5IPL - chains C and D of the 9 polymer chains in the assembly; structure by X-ray diffraction, 3.60 A resolution.

Chain C:
Name: DNA-directed RNA polymerase subunit beta
From: Escherichia coli
Notes: EC 2.7.7.6
Reference sequence: P0A8V2 (RPOB_ECOLI); residue numbers follow UniProt; this construct covers 1-1342
Sequence (1342 residues; numbered 1 to 1342; the number before each row is that of its first residue):
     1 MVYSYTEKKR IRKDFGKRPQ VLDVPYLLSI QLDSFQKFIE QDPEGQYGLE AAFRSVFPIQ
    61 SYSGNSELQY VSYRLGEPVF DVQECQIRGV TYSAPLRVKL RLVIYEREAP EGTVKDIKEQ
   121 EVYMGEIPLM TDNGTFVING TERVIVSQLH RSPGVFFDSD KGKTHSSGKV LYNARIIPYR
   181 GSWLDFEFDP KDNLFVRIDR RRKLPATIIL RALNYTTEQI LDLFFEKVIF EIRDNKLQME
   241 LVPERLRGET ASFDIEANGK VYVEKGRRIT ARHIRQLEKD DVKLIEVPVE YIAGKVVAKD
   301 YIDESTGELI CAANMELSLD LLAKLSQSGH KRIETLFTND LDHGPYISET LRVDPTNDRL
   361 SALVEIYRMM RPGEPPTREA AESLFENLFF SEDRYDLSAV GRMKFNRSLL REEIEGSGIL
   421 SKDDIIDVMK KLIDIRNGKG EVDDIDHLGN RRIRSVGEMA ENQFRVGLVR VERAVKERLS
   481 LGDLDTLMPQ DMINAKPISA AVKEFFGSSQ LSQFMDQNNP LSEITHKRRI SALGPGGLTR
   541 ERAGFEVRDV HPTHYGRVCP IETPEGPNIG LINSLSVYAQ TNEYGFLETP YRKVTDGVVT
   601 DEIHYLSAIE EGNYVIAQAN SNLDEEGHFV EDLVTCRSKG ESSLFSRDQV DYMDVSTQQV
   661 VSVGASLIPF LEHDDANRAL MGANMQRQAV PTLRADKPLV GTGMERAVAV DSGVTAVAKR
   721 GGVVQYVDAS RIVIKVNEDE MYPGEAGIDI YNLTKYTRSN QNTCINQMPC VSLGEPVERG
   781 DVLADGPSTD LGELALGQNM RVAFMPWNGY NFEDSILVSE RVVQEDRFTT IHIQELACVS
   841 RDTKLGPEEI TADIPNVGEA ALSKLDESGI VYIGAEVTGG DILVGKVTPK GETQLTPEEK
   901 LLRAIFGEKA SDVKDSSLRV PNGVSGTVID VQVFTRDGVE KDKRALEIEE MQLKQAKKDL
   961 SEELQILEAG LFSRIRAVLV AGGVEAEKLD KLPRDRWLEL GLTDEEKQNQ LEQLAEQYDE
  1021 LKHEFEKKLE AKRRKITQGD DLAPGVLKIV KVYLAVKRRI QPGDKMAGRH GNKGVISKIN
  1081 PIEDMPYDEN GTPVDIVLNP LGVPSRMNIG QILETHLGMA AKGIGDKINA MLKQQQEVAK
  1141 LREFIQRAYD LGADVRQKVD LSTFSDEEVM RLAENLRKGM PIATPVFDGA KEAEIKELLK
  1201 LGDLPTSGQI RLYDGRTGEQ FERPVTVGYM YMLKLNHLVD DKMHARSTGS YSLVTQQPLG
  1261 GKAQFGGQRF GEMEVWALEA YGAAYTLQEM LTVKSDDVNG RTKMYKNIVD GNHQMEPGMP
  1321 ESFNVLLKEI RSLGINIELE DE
Disordered / not traced: 1-2
Ion coordination: Mg2+: Glu-813 (together with diphosphate) (shared with Asp-460(D) of chain D)
UniProt features mapped onto this chain:
  - modified residue (N6-acetyllysine): Lys-1022, Lys-1200
From the paper describing this entry:
  - binding site for diphosphate: Arg-1106

Chain D:
Name: DNA-directed RNA polymerase subunit beta'
From: Escherichia coli
Notes: EC 2.7.7.6
Reference sequence: P0A8T7 (RPOC_ECOLI); numbering as in UniProt (aligned over 1-1407)
Sequence (1407 residues; each row starts with the number of its first residue):
     1 MKDLLKFLKA QTKTEEFDAI KIALASPDMI RSWSFGEVKK PETINYRTFK PERDGLFCAR
    61 IFGPVKDYEC LCGKYKRLKH RGVICEKCGV EVTQTKVRRE RMGHIELASP TAHIWFLKSL
   121 PSRIGLLLDM PLRDIERVLY FESYVVIEGG MTNLERQQIL TEEQYLDALE EFGDEFDAKM
   181 GAEAIQALLK SMDLEQECEQ LREELNETNS ETKRKKLTKR IKLLEAFVQS GNKPEWMILT
   241 VLPVLPPDLR PLVPLDGGRF ATSDLNDLYR RVINRNNRLK RLLDLAAPDI IVRNEKRMLQ
   301 EAVDALLDNG RRGRAITGSN KRPLKSLADM IKGKQGRFRQ NLLGKRVDYS GRSVITVGPY
   361 LRLHQCGLPK KMALELFKPF IYGKLELRGL ATTIKAAKKM VEREEAVVWD ILDEVIREHP
   421 VLLNRAPTLH RLGIQAFEPV LIEGKAIQLH PLVCAAYNAD FDGDQMAVHV PLTLEAQLEA
   481 RALMMSTNNI LSPANGEPII VPSQDVVLGL YYMTRDCVNA KGEGMVLTGP KEAERLYRSG
   541 LASLHARVKV RITEYEKDAN GELVAKTSLK DTTVGRAILW MIVPKGLPYS IVNQALGKKA
   601 ISKMLNTCYR ILGLKPTVIF ADQIMYTGFA YAARSGASVG IDDMVIPEKK HEIISEAEAE
   661 VAEIQEQFQS GLVTAGERYN KVIDIWAAAN DRVSKAMMDN LQTETVINRD GQEEKQVSFN
   721 SIYMMADSGA RGSAAQIRQL AGMRGLMAKP DGSIIETPIT ANFREGLNVL QYFISTHGAR
   781 KGLADTALKT ANSGYLTRRL VDVAQDLVVT EDDCGTHEGI MMTPVIEGGD VKEPLRDRVL
   841 GRVTAEDVLK PGTADILVPR NTLLHEQWCD LLEENSVDAV KVRSVVSCDT DFGVCAHCYG
   901 RDLARGHIIN KGEAIGVIAA QSIGEPGTQL TMRTFHIGGA ASRAAAESSI QVKNKGSIKL
   961 SNVKSVVNSS GKLVITSRNT ELKLIDEFGR TKESYKVPYG AVLAKGDGEQ VAGGETVANW
  1021 DPHTMPVITE VSGFVRFTDM IDGQTITRQT DELTGLSSLV VLDSAERTAG GKDLRPALKI
  1081 VDAQGNDVLI PGTDMPAQYF LPGKAIVQLE DGVQISSGDT LARIPQESGG TKDITGGLPR
  1141 VADLFEARRP KEPAILAEIS GIVSFGKETK GKRRLVITPV DGSDPYEEMI PKWRQLNVFE
  1201 GERVERGDVI SDGPEAPHDI LRLRGVHAVT RYIVNEVQDV YRLQGVKIND KHIEVIVRQM
  1261 LRKATIVNAG SSDFLEGEQV EYSRVKIANR ELEANGKVGA TYSRDLLGIT KASLATESFI
  1321 SAASFQETTR VLTEAAVAGK RDELRGLKEN VIVGRLIPAG TGYAYHQDRM RRRAAGEAPA
  1381 APQVTAEDAS ASLAELLNAG LGGSDNE
Disordered / not traced: 1-14, 943-1131, 1377-1407
Ion coordination: Zn2+ site 1: Cys-70, Cys-72, Cys-85, Cys-88; Mg2+ site 1: Asp-460 (together with diphosphate) (shared with Glu-813(C) of chain C); Mg2+ site 2: Asp-460, Asp-462, Asp-464 (shared with 1 residue of chain 3); Zn2+ site 2: Cys-814, Cys-888, Cys-895
Small-molecule neighbours: diphosphate (DPO): Asp-460, Arg-731, Arg-933, His-936, Ile-937
UniProt features mapped onto this chain:
  - binding site (Zn(2+)): Cys-70, Cys-72, Cys-85, Cys-88, Cys-814, Cys-888, Cys-895, Cys-898
  - binding site (Mg(2+)): Asp-460, Asp-462, Asp-464
  - modified residue: Lys-983 (N6-acetyllysine)
From the paper describing this entry:
  - Mg2+ coordination: Asp-460
  - binding site for diphosphate: Asp-460, Arg-731, Arg-933, His-936
  - binding site for nascent RNA 4-mer: His-936
  - catalytic residues: His-936 (citing earlier work)
  - conformationally variable residues (helix shift): Asp-785 to Lys-789

Chain C / chain D interface:
Contacting residue pairs (370):
  Phe-545(C) / Ala-784(D)
  Phe-545(C) / Asp-785(D)
  Phe-545(C) / Leu-788(D)  hydrophobic
  Arg-548(C) / Arg-780(D)  hydrogen bond (backbone-side chain)
  Arg-548(C) / Leu-788(D)
  Asp-549(C) / Pro-750(D)
  Asp-549(C) / Lys-781(D)
  Val-550(C) / Phe-773(D)  hydrophobic
  Val-550(C) / Thr-776(D)
  Val-550(C) / His-777(D)  hydrogen bond (backbone-side chain)
  Val-550(C) / Arg-780(D)
  His-551(C) / Phe-773(D)
  Tyr-555(C) / Val-769(D)
  Tyr-555(C) / Leu-770(D)
  Tyr-555(C) / Phe-773(D)  hydrophobic
  Cys-559(C) / Arg-780(D)
  Pro-560(C) / Thr-776(D)
  Pro-560(C) / Arg-780(D)  hydrogen bond (backbone-side chain)
  Ile-561(C) / Tyr-772(D)  hydrophobic
  Thr-563(C) / Arg-780(D)
  Glu-565(C) / Leu-783(D)
  Glu-565(C) / Ala-787(D)
  Gly-566(C) / Ala-787(D)
  Ile-569(C) / Leu-783(D)  hydrophobic
  Ile-569(C) / Ala-784(D)
  Asn-573(C) / Arg-780(D)
  Gln-618(C) / Val-769(D)
  Gln-618(C) / Leu-770(D)
  Asn-620(C) / Asn-768(D)
  Ser-642(C) / Leu-770(D)
  Thr-657(C) / Val-769(D)
  Val-660(C) / Val-769(D)  hydrophobic
  Val-660(C) / Phe-773(D)  hydrophobic
  Leu-671(C) / Tyr-772(D)
  Glu-672(C) / Gly-766(D)
  Glu-672(C) / Leu-767(D)  hydrogen bond (backbone-backbone)
  His-673(C) / Phe-763(D)  hydrogen bond (side chain-backbone)
  His-673(C) / Arg-764(D)  hydrogen bond (side chain-backbone)
  His-673(C) / Glu-765(D)
  His-673(C) / Gly-766(D)  hydrogen bond (side chain-backbone)
  Asp-674(C) / Phe-763(D)
  Asp-674(C) / Tyr-772(D)  hydrogen bond (backbone-side chain)
  Asp-675(C) / Phe-763(D)
  Asp-675(C) / Tyr-772(D)  hydrogen bond (backbone-side chain)
  Ala-676(C) / Tyr-772(D)  hydrogen bond (backbone-side chain)
  Asn-677(C) / Ala-779(D)
  Asn-677(C) / Leu-783(D)
  Asn-677(C) / His-936(D)
  Arg-678(C) / His-936(D)
  Ala-679(C) / Tyr-772(D)
  Leu-680(C) / Leu-783(D)  hydrophobic
  Met-681(C) / His-936(D)
  Phe-804(C) / Ala-637(D)
  Phe-804(C) / Ser-638(D)  hydrogen bond (backbone-side chain)
  Met-805(C) / Ala-633(D)
  Met-805(C) / Ala-637(D)
  Pro-806(C) / Asp-505(D)
  Pro-806(C) / Ala-632(D)
  Pro-806(C) / Ala-633(D)
  Pro-806(C) / Ala-637(D)
  Trp-807(C) / Ala-633(D)  hydrophobic
  Asn-808(C) / Pro-359(D)
  Asn-808(C) / Phe-629(D)
  Asn-808(C) / Ala-633(D)
  Gly-809(C) / Val-357(D)
  Gly-809(C) / Pro-359(D)
  Gly-809(C) / Phe-629(D)
  Tyr-810(C) / Val-357(D)
  Tyr-810(C) / Pro-359(D)
  Asn-811(C) / Asp-505(D)
  Phe-812(C) / Val-357(D)  hydrophobic
  Phe-812(C) / Ser-503(D)
  Phe-812(C) / Gln-504(D)
  Phe-812(C) / Asp-505(D)
  Phe-812(C) / Phe-629(D)  hydrophobic
  Glu-813(C) / Asp-460(D)
  Glu-813(C) / Phe-461(D)  hydrogen bond (backbone-backbone)
  Glu-813(C) / Gln-504(D)
  Glu-813(C) / Arg-731(D)  salt bridge
  Ser-815(C) / Val-357(D)
  Ser-815(C) / Phe-461(D)
  Arg-841(C) / Asp-256(D)
  Arg-841(C) / Gly-257(D)
  Lys-844(C) / Arg-47(D)
  Lys-844(C) / Thr-48(D)
  Lys-844(C) / Phe-49(D)
  Glu-892(C) / Lys-76(D)  salt bridge
  Glu-892(C) / Arg-77(D)  salt bridge
  Gln-894(C) / Tyr-68(D)
  Gln-894(C) / Glu-69(D)  hydrogen bond
  Gln-894(C) / Lys-76(D)
  Gln-894(C) / Arg-77(D)
  Gln-1061(C) / Lys-445(D)
  Pro-1062(C) / Ala-446(D)
  Gly-1063(C) / Val-354(D)
  Gly-1063(C) / Ala-446(D)
  Lys-1065(C) / Asp-462(D)
  Lys-1073(C) / Asp-462(D)
  Gly-1074(C) / Phe-461(D)
  Val-1075(C) / Val-354(D)  hydrophobic
  Val-1075(C) / Phe-461(D)  hydrogen bond (backbone-backbone)
  Val-1075(C) / Asp-462(D)
  Val-1075(C) / Gly-463(D)
  Ile-1076(C) / Thr-356(D)  hydrogen bond (backbone-side chain)
  Ser-1077(C) / Thr-356(D)
  Ser-1077(C) / Val-357(D)
  Asn-1099(C) / Asp-505(D)  hydrogen bond
  Pro-1100(C) / Ala-637(D)
  Pro-1100(C) / Val-639(D)  hydrophobic
  Pro-1100(C) / Met-725(D)
  Leu-1101(C) / Gln-504(D)
  Leu-1101(C) / Asp-505(D)
  Leu-1101(C) / Leu-508(D)  hydrophobic
  Leu-1101(C) / Met-725(D)  hydrophobic
  Leu-1101(C) / Arg-731(D)
  Pro-1104(C) / Met-725(D)  hydrophobic
  Pro-1104(C) / Gln-736(D)
  Pro-1104(C) / Leu-740(D)
  Ser-1105(C) / Arg-731(D)
  Ser-1105(C) / Gln-736(D)
  Arg-1106(C) / Arg-731(D)
  Met-1107(C) / Gln-736(D)
  Met-1107(C) / Gln-739(D)
  Met-1107(C) / Leu-740(D)  hydrophobic
  Met-1107(C) / Phe-763(D)  hydrophobic
  Ile-1109(C) / Met-644(D)  hydrophobic
  Ile-1112(C) / Val-639(D)
  Ile-1112(C) / Ile-641(D)  hydrophobic
  Leu-1113(C) / Ile-641(D)  hydrophobic
  His-1116(C) / Gly-640(D)
  His-1116(C) / Ile-641(D)  hydrogen bond (side chain-backbone)
  Phe-1187(C) / Leu-767(D)
  Phe-1187(C) / Val-769(D)  hydrophobic
  Phe-1187(C) / Tyr-772(D)  hydrophobic
  Glu-1192(C) / Ile-641(D)
  Glu-1192(C) / Arg-764(D)  salt bridge
  Lys-1196(C) / Asp-642(D)  salt bridge
  Ser-1207(C) / Asp-642(D)
  Gln-1209(C) / Gly-640(D)
  Glu-1219(C) / Arg-634(D)  salt bridge
  Phe-1221(C) / Ala-633(D)
  Phe-1221(C) / Arg-634(D)
  Phe-1221(C) / Gly-636(D)
  Glu-1222(C) / Tyr-512(D)  hydrogen bond
  Glu-1222(C) / Tyr-537(D)  hydrogen bond
  Glu-1222(C) / Arg-634(D)  hydrogen bond (backbone-backbone)
  Glu-1222(C) / Ser-635(D)
  Arg-1223(C) / Ser-635(D)  hydrogen bond (backbone-backbone)
  Arg-1223(C) / Gly-636(D)
  Arg-1223(C) / Ala-637(D)
  Arg-1223(C) / Phe-719(D)  hydrogen bond (side chain-backbone)
  Arg-1223(C) / Ser-721(D)  hydrogen bond
  Arg-1223(C) / Met-724(D)
  Pro-1224(C) / Gly-636(D)
  Val-1225(C) / Gly-636(D)
  Val-1225(C) / Ser-638(D)
  Thr-1226(C) / Ser-638(D)  hydrogen bond (backbone-side chain)
  Thr-1226(C) / Val-639(D)  hydrogen bond (side chain-backbone)
  Thr-1226(C) / Gly-640(D)  hydrogen bond (side chain-backbone)
  Val-1239(C) / Ser-353(D)
  Val-1239(C) / Lys-445(D)
  Val-1239(C) / Ala-446(D)
  Asp-1240(C) / Lys-445(D)
  Lys-1242(C) / Arg-352(D)
  Lys-1242(C) / Val-354(D)
  Lys-1242(C) / Gln-465(D)
  Met-1243(C) / Arg-352(D)
  Met-1243(C) / Ser-353(D)
  Met-1243(C) / Met-372(D)  hydrophobic
  Met-1243(C) / Lys-445(D)
  His-1244(C) / Gly-351(D)
  His-1244(C) / Arg-352(D)  hydrogen bond (backbone-backbone)
  His-1244(C) / Met-372(D)
  Ala-1245(C) / Gly-351(D)
  Ala-1245(C) / Met-372(D)  hydrophobic
  Ala-1245(C) / Glu-375(D)
  Arg-1246(C) / Asp-348(D)  salt bridge
  Arg-1246(C) / Tyr-349(D)  hydrogen bond (backbone-backbone)
  Arg-1246(C) / Ser-350(D)  hydrogen bond (backbone-backbone)
  Arg-1246(C) / Glu-375(D)
  Arg-1246(C) / Leu-376(D)
  Ser-1247(C) / Asp-348(D)
  Ser-1247(C) / Tyr-349(D)  hydrogen bond (backbone-backbone)
  Ser-1247(C) / Glu-375(D)  hydrogen bond (side chain-backbone)
  Ser-1247(C) / Leu-376(D)
  Ser-1247(C) / Lys-378(D)
  Thr-1248(C) / Asp-348(D)
  Thr-1248(C) / Tyr-349(D)  hydrogen bond
  Tyr-1251(C) / Asp-348(D)  hydrogen bond
  Leu-1253(C) / Arg-99(D)
  Leu-1253(C) / Val-253(D)  hydrophobic
  Val-1254(C) / Arg-99(D)  hydrogen bond (backbone-side chain)
  Val-1254(C) / Asp-248(D)
  Val-1254(C) / Leu-249(D)  hydrophobic
  Val-1254(C) / Pro-251(D)  hydrophobic
  Thr-1255(C) / Asn-341(D)
  Gln-1256(C) / Arg-99(D)
  Gln-1257(C) / Asn-341(D)
  Gln-1257(C) / Lys-345(D)
  Gln-1257(C) / Arg-346(D)
  Pro-1258(C) / Arg-346(D)
  Pro-1258(C) / Val-347(D)
  Pro-1258(C) / Asp-348(D)
  Leu-1259(C) / Arg-346(D)
  Gly-1260(C) / Arg-346(D)
  Phe-1265(C) / Glu-375(D)
  Gly-1267(C) / Arg-346(D)  hydrogen bond (backbone-side chain)
  Gly-1267(C) / Val-347(D)
  Gly-1267(C) / Ser-350(D)
  Gln-1268(C) / Arg-346(D)
  Gln-1268(C) / Val-347(D)  hydrogen bond (backbone-backbone)
  Gln-1268(C) / Ser-350(D)  hydrogen bond (backbone-side chain)
  Gln-1268(C) / Gly-351(D)
  Gln-1268(C) / Arg-352(D)  hydrogen bond
  Arg-1269(C) / Arg-339(D)  hydrogen bond (side chain-backbone)
  Arg-1269(C) / Gln-340(D)  hydrogen bond (side chain-backbone)
  Arg-1269(C) / Gly-344(D)  hydrogen bond (side chain-backbone)
  Arg-1269(C) / Lys-345(D)
  Arg-1269(C) / Arg-346(D)
  Phe-1270(C) / Gly-344(D)
  Phe-1270(C) / Lys-345(D)  hydrogen bond (backbone-backbone)
  Phe-1270(C) / Val-347(D)  hydrophobic
  Phe-1270(C) / Ile-434(D)  hydrophobic
  Phe-1270(C) / His-469(D)
  Gly-1271(C) / Gly-344(D)
  Glu-1272(C) / Arg-339(D)
  Glu-1272(C) / Leu-343(D)
  Glu-1272(C) / Arg-798(D)  salt bridge
  Met-1273(C) / Thr-428(D)
  Met-1273(C) / Leu-429(D)  hydrophobic
  Glu-1274(C) / Asn-424(D)
  Glu-1274(C) / Thr-428(D)  hydrogen bond
  Glu-1274(C) / Ile-434(D)
  Val-1275(C) / Leu-343(D)
  Trp-1276(C) / Arg-798(D)
  Trp-1276(C) / Val-801(D)
  Trp-1276(C) / Val-917(D)
  Trp-1276(C) / Gln-921(D)  hydrogen bond (backbone-side chain)
  Ala-1277(C) / Thr-428(D)
  Ala-1277(C) / Arg-431(D)
  Ala-1277(C) / Ile-434(D)  hydrophobic
  Ala-1277(C) / Gln-921(D)
  Leu-1278(C) / Met-484(D)  hydrophobic
  Glu-1279(C) / Gln-805(D)
  Glu-1279(C) / Ala-914(D)
  Glu-1279(C) / Val-917(D)
  Glu-1279(C) / Leu-1347(D)
  Ala-1280(C) / Arg-431(D)  hydrogen bond (backbone-side chain)
  Ala-1280(C) / Ile-918(D)
  Ala-1280(C) / Gln-921(D)
  Tyr-1281(C) / Arg-431(D)
  Tyr-1281(C) / Leu-432(D)
  Tyr-1281(C) / Ile-434(D)  hydrogen bond (side chain-backbone)
  Tyr-1281(C) / Gln-435(D)
  Tyr-1281(C) / Leu-483(D)
  Tyr-1281(C) / Met-484(D)  hydrophobic
  Tyr-1281(C) / Asn-489(D)
  Gly-1282(C) / Leu-483(D)
  Gly-1282(C) / Gly-1360(D)
  Gly-1282(C) / Thr-1361(D)  hydrogen bond (backbone-backbone)
  Ala-1283(C) / Glu-479(D)
  Ala-1283(C) / Leu-483(D)
  Ala-1284(C) / Glu-479(D)  hydrogen bond (backbone-side chain)
  Ala-1284(C) / Leu-1356(D)  hydrophobic
  Ala-1284(C) / Ile-1357(D)  hydrophobic
  Ala-1284(C) / Thr-1361(D)
  Ala-1284(C) / Gly-1362(D)
  Tyr-1285(C) / Glu-475(D)
  Tyr-1285(C) / Glu-479(D)  hydrogen bond (backbone-side chain)
  Tyr-1285(C) / Thr-1361(D)
  Thr-1286(C) / Ala-476(D)
  Thr-1286(C) / Glu-479(D)  hydrogen bond (backbone-side chain)
  Leu-1287(C) / Val-1351(D)  hydrophobic
  Leu-1287(C) / Ile-1357(D)  hydrophobic
  Gln-1288(C) / Gly-1354(D)
  Gln-1288(C) / Arg-1355(D)
  Gln-1288(C) / Leu-1356(D)
  Glu-1289(C) / Pro-471(D)
  Glu-1289(C) / Leu-472(D)  hydrogen bond (side chain-backbone)
  Glu-1289(C) / Thr-473(D)  hydrogen bond
  Glu-1289(C) / Ala-476(D)
  Met-1290(C) / Val-347(D)
  Leu-1291(C) / Lys-345(D)  hydrogen bond (backbone-side chain)
  Leu-1291(C) / Val-1351(D)
  Thr-1292(C) / Gly-1354(D)
  Lys-1294(C) / Val-347(D)
  Lys-1294(C) / Asp-348(D)  hydrogen bond (backbone-backbone)
  Lys-1294(C) / Val-470(D)  hydrogen bond (side chain-backbone)
  Lys-1294(C) / Leu-472(D)
  Ser-1295(C) / Lys-345(D)
  Ser-1295(C) / Arg-346(D)  hydrogen bond (side chain-backbone)
  Asp-1296(C) / Lys-345(D)
  Met-1304(C) / Thr-473(D)
  Tyr-1305(C) / Tyr-349(D)
  Tyr-1305(C) / Pro-379(D)  hydrophobic
  Tyr-1305(C) / Tyr-382(D)
  Ile-1308(C) / Pro-379(D)  hydrophobic
  Ile-1308(C) / Phe-380(D)  hydrophobic
  Val-1309(C) / Pro-379(D)
  Val-1309(C) / Gly-383(D)
  Val-1309(C) / Glu-386(D)
  His-1313(C) / Phe-380(D)
  His-1313(C) / Leu-472(D)
  His-1313(C) / Thr-473(D)
  His-1313(C) / Leu-474(D)  hydrogen bond (backbone-backbone)
  His-1313(C) / Gln-477(D)
  Gln-1314(C) / Thr-473(D)
  Met-1315(C) / Thr-473(D)
  Gly-1318(C) / Glu-15(D)
  Met-1319(C) / Glu-15(D)
  Pro-1320(C) / Lys-345(D)
  Pro-1320(C) / Val-1353(D)
  Pro-1320(C) / Gly-1354(D)
  Glu-1321(C) / Lys-96(D)  salt bridge
  Glu-1321(C) / Arg-99(D)  salt bridge
  Ser-1322(C) / Asn-341(D)
  Ser-1322(C) / Leu-342(D)
  Phe-1323(C) / Ile-20(D)  hydrophobic
  Phe-1323(C) / Ile-1352(D)  hydrophobic
  Phe-1323(C) / Val-1353(D)  hydrophobic
  Asn-1324(C) / Arg-99(D)
  Val-1325(C) / Arg-99(D)
  Val-1325(C) / Leu-249(D)  hydrophobic
  Val-1325(C) / Arg-337(D)
  Leu-1326(C) / Ile-331(D)  hydrophobic
  Leu-1326(C) / Phe-338(D)  hydrophobic
  Lys-1328(C) / Glu-100(D)
  Lys-1328(C) / Leu-245(D)
  Lys-1328(C) / Leu-249(D)
  Glu-1329(C) / Leu-245(D)
  Glu-1329(C) / Met-330(D)
  Glu-1329(C) / Ile-331(D)
  Glu-1329(C) / Arg-337(D)  salt bridge
  Arg-1331(C) / Trp-33(D)
  Arg-1331(C) / Pro-243(D)
  Ser-1332(C) / Met-102(D)
  Ser-1332(C) / Pro-243(D)
  Ser-1332(C) / Leu-245(D)
  Ser-1332(C) / Leu-327(D)
  Leu-1333(C) / His-113(D)  hydrogen bond (backbone-side chain)
  Leu-1333(C) / Trp-115(D)  hydrophobic
  Leu-1333(C) / Leu-307(D)
  Leu-1333(C) / Leu-327(D)  hydrophobic
  Gly-1334(C) / Ala-25(D)
  Ile-1335(C) / Ile-22(D)  hydrophobic
  Ile-1335(C) / Ala-23(D)
  Ile-1335(C) / Trp-115(D)  hydrophobic
  Ile-1335(C) / Ala-1336(D)  hydrophobic
  Asn-1336(C) / Lys-21(D)
  Asn-1336(C) / Ile-22(D)
  Asn-1336(C) / Ala-23(D)  hydrogen bond (backbone-backbone)
  Asn-1336(C) / Leu-24(D)
  Asn-1336(C) / Ala-25(D)
  Asn-1336(C) / Trp-33(D)
  Ile-1337(C) / Ile-20(D)  hydrophobic
  Ile-1337(C) / Lys-21(D)
  Glu-1338(C) / Ile-20(D)
  Glu-1338(C) / Lys-21(D)  salt bridge
  Leu-1339(C) / Phe-17(D)  hydrophobic
  Leu-1339(C) / Ala-19(D)
  Leu-1339(C) / Ile-20(D)  hydrophobic
  Glu-1340(C) / Phe-17(D)
  Glu-1340(C) / Asp-18(D)  hydrogen bond (backbone-backbone)
  Glu-1340(C) / Ala-19(D)  hydrogen bond (backbone-backbone)
  Glu-1340(C) / Ile-20(D)
  Glu-1340(C) / Lys-21(D)
  Glu-1340(C) / Arg-1341(D)  salt bridge
  Asp-1341(C) / Phe-17(D)
  Glu-1342(C) / Glu-16(D)
  Glu-1342(C) / Asp-18(D)
Other interface residues (no listed pair), chain C (167 interface residues in all): Pro-552, His-554, Pro-567, Gly-570, Arg-637, Asp-814, Leu-895, Pro-1044, Val-1103, Thr-1206, Gly-1249, Asn-1312
Other interface residues (no listed pair), chain D (192 interface residues in all): Met-29, Asp-67, Phe-116, Tyr-269, Ala-328, Ile-355, Tyr-360, Pro-369, Lys-371, Leu-422, Gly-444, Pro-451, Ala-459, Ala-467, Val-506, Asp-643, Asn-720, Ile-722, Ala-730, Gly-732, Arg-744, Thr-757, Ile-774, Ser-775, Lys-789, Glu-913, Ile-937, Leu-1332, Ala-1359

Summary:
167 residues of chain C and 192 residues of chain D are in contact; the contacts include 61 hydrogen bonds and
13 salt bridges. Polar contacts include Glu-813(C)/Arg-731(D), Glu-892(C)/Lys-76(D) and Glu-892(C)/Arg-77(D).
Chain D binds diphosphate. From the paper: the catalytic residue His-936(D); a binding site for diphosphate at
Arg-1106(C) and Asp-460(D) among others.
Here chain C is DNA-directed RNA polymerase subunit beta and chain D is DNA-directed RNA polymerase subunit
beta', both from Escherichia coli. Entry 5IPL (SigmaS-transcription initiation complex with 4-nt nascent RNA)
was determined by X-ray diffraction, deposited together with 5IPM and 5IPN.
